PDB entry 8UT6 | electron microscopy, 2.80 A resolution | chains C and E of the 5 polymer chains in the assembly

# Chain C (and E)
Protein: Hemagglutinin
From: Influenza A virus
Notes: chain E of this document is another copy of the same molecule, construct and numbering; everything in this record applies to it too
UniProt: C6KNH7 (C6KNH7_9INFA); residues 1-504 here correspond to UniProt positions 17-520 (UniProt number = residue number + 16)
Chain sequence (557 residues; row label = number of the first residue in the row):
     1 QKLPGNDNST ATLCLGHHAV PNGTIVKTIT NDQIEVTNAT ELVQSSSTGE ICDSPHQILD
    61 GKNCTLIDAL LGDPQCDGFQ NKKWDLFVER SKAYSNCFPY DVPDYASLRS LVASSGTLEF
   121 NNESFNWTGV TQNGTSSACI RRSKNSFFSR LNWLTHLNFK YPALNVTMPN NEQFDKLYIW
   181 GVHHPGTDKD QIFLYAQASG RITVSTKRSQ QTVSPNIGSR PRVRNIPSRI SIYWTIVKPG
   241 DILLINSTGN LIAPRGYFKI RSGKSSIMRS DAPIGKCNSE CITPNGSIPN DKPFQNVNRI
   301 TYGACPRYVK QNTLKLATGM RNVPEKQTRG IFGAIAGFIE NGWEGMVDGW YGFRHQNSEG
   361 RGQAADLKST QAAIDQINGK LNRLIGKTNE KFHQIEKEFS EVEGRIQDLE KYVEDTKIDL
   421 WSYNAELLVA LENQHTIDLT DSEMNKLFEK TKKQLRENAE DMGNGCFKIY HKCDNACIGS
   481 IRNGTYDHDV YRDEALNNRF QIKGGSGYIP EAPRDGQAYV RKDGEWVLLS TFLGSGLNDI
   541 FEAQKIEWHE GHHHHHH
Unresolved in the structure: 1-7, 326-333, 503-557 (chain E: 1-7, 326-333, 502-557)
Construct notes: conflict F98 (Tyr114 in C6KNH7); expression tag (505-557)
Cystine bridges: C14-C466, C52-C277, C64-C76, C97-C139, C281-C305, C473-C477
Glycans and other covalent adducts: N-acetylglucosamine (NAG) linked to N38, N63, N133, N165, N246, N285, N483
Ligand contacts: N-acetylglucosamine (NAG; 2-acetamido-2-deoxy-beta-D-glucopyranose): D188, I217, G218, S219

# How chain C and chain E interact
Residue-residue contacts - 80 pairs, chain C then chain E:
  D104(C) - R405(E)
  A106(C) - R405(E)
  S107(C) - G404(E)
  S107(C) - R405(E)  hydrogen bond (side chain-backbone)
  S110(C) - D408(E)  hydrogen bond
  L111(C) - V402(E)  hydrophobic
  R201(C) - N216(E)
  R201(C) - I217(E)  hydrogen bond (side chain-backbone)
  S205(C) - R220(E)
  S205(C) - P221(E)
  T206(C) - P221(E)
  T206(C) - R229(E)
  K207(C) - P221(E)
  K207(C) - R222(E)
  K207(C) - V223(E)
  K207(C) - R229(E)
  R208(C) - S400(E)
  R208(C) - E401(E)  salt bridge
  Q210(C) - D101(E)  hydrogen bond
  Q210(C) - H184(E)
  Q210(C) - R220(E)  hydrogen bond
  Q210(C) - R229(E)
  Q210(C) - S231(E)
  T212(C) - N216(E)
  I236(C) - V402(E)  hydrophobic
  K238(C) - S400(E)  hydrogen bond (side chain-backbone)
  K238(C) - E401(E)
  I242(C) - P221(E)
  L244(C) - S219(E)
  L244(C) - R220(E)
  L244(C) - P221(E)
  N246(C) - G218(E)
  N246(C) - S219(E)  hydrogen bond (side chain-backbone)
  R307(C) - D419(E)  salt bridge
  Q376(C) - T30(E)
  R383(C) - I29(E)
  R383(C) - L427(E)
  K387(C) - E426(E)  salt bridge
  K391(C) - D415(E)  salt bridge
  K391(C) - D419(E)  salt bridge
  H393(C) - D408(E)  salt bridge
  Q394(C) - Y412(E)
  I395(C) - D408(E)
  I395(C) - L409(E)  hydrophobic
  I395(C) - Y412(E)  hydrophobic
  K397(C) - Y412(E)  hydrogen bond
  E403(C) - R405(E)  salt bridge
  I406(C) - R405(E)
  L409(C) - L409(E)  hydrophobic
  E410(C) - R405(E)  salt bridge
  E410(C) - L409(E)
  V413(C) - Y412(E)  hydrophobic
  V413(C) - V413(E)  hydrophobic
  E414(C) - Y412(E)  hydrogen bond
  K417(C) - Y412(E)  hydrogen bond
  K417(C) - T416(E)
  L420(C) - L420(E)  hydrophobic
  W421(C) - L420(E)
  W421(C) - Y423(E)  hydrophobic
  N424(C) - L420(E)
  N424(C) - Y423(E)
  L428(C) - Y423(E)
  E432(C) - I29(E)
  H435(C) - I29(E)
  H435(C) - T30(E)
  L439(C) - T30(E)
  K453(C) - D461(E)  salt bridge
  R456(C) - E460(E)  salt bridge
  R456(C) - D461(E)
  R456(C) - M462(E)
  R456(C) - Y470(E)  hydrogen bond
  E457(C) - E460(E)
  E457(C) - R499(E)  salt bridge
  E457(C) - F500(E)
  R492(C) - E460(E)  salt bridge
  R492(C) - R499(E)  hydrogen bond (side chain-backbone)
  L496(C) - F500(E)  hydrophobic
  N497(C) - Q501(E)  hydrogen bond
  F500(C) - F500(E)  hydrophobic
  I502(C) - Q501(E)
Interface residues without a listed pair, chain C (54 interface residues in all): T203, G379, K380, N389, F399, Q407
Interface residues without a listed pair, chain E (44 interface residues in all): E403, I406, N424, A430, F448, K452, G463

# Overview
The interface between chain C and chain E involves 54 residues on one side and 44 on the other, with 13
hydrogen bonds and 12 salt bridges. Polar contacts include R208(C)-E401(E), R307(C)-D419(E) and
K387(C)-E426(E). Ligands of chain C: N-acetylglucosamine.
Chain C and chain E are both Hemagglutinin (Influenza A virus); the structure, CryoEM structure of
A/Perth/16/2009 H3 in complex with polyclonal Fab from mice immunized with H3 stem ..., was determined by
electron microscopy, deposited together with 8UT4, 8UT7, 8UT8, 8UT9 and 8UWA.
